Entry 5WXO (X-ray diffraction, 1.64 A resolution); this record covers chains U and P.

== Chain U ==
Name: Urokinase-type plasminogen activator chain B
From: Homo sapiens
Notes: EC 3.4.21.73
UniProt: P00749 (UROK_HUMAN); the construct lacks a stretch of the UniProt sequence and is renumbered around it, so the offset changes along the chain: 16-37 = UniProt 179-200; 38-60 = UniProt 205-227; 63-97 = UniProt 234-268; 98-110 = UniProt 271-283; 5 more segments
Amino-acid sequence (253 residues; row label = number of the first residue in the row; note: 1 number in that range is skipped by the numbering (no residue carries it; nothing is unmodelled there); a row labelled like 37A-37D holds insertion residues (37A, then the next letters in order)):
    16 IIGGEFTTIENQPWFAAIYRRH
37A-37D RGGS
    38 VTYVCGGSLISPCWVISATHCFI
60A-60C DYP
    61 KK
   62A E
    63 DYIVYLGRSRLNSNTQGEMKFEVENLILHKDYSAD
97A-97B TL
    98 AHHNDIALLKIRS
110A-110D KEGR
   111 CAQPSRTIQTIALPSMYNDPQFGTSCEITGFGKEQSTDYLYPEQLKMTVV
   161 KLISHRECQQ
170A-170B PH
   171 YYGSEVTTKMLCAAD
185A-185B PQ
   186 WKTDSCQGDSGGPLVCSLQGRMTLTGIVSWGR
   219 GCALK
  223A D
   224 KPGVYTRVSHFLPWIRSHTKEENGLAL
Not modelled in the structure: 244-250
Disulfide bonds: Cys42-Cys58, Cys50-Cys111, Cys136-Cys201, Cys168-Cys182, Cys191-Cys220
Sequence notes: engineered mutation Ala122 (Cys299 in P00749), Gln145 (Asn322 in P00749)
Curated features (UniProtKB/Swiss-Prot):
  - active site (Charge relay system): His57, Asp102, Ser195
  - modified residue: Ser146 (Phosphoserine)

== Chain P ==
Name: upain-2-2-W3A peptide
Amino-acid sequence (12 residues; each row starts with the number of its first residue):
     1 CSAXGLENHAAC
Disulfide bonds: Cys1-Cys12
Modified residues: HRG (L-homoarginine) at position 4

== Chain U / chain P interface ==
Contacting residue pairs (38; chain U residue first):
  Arg35(U) - Asn8(P)  hydrogen bond
  Val41(U) - Glu7(P)
  Val41(U) - Asn8(P)
  Cys42(U) - Glu7(P)
  His57(U) - Gly5(P)
  His57(U) - Leu6(P)
  His57(U) - Glu7(P)  salt bridge
  His57(U) - His9(P)  hydrogen bond (backbone-side chain)
  Cys58(U) - Asn8(P)  hydrogen bond (backbone-side chain)
  Ile60(U) - His9(P)
  Asp60A(U) - Asn8(P)
  Asp60A(U) - His9(P)  salt bridge
  Asp60A(U) - Ala10(P)  hydrogen bond (side chain-backbone)
  Tyr60B(U) - Asn8(P)
  Tyr60B(U) - Ala10(P)
  Tyr64(U) - Asn8(P)  hydrogen bond
  His99(U) - Gly5(P)
  Lys143(U) - Ser2(P)  hydrogen bond (side chain-backbone)
  Ser146(U) - Ser2(P)
  Asp189(U) - HRG_4(P)
  Ser190(U) - HRG_4(P)
  Cys191(U) - HRG_4(P)
  Gln192(U) - Cys1(P)  hydrogen bond (side chain-backbone)
  Gln192(U) - Ser2(P)
  Gln192(U) - Ala3(P)
  Gln192(U) - HRG_4(P)
  Gln192(U) - Glu7(P)
  Gly193(U) - Glu7(P)  hydrogen bond (backbone-side chain)
  Asp194(U) - Glu7(P)
  Ser195(U) - HRG_4(P)
  Ser195(U) - Glu7(P)  hydrogen bond
  Val213(U) - HRG_4(P)
  Ser214(U) - Gly5(P)
  Trp215(U) - HRG_4(P)
  Gly216(U) - HRG_4(P)
  Gly219(U) - HRG_4(P)
  Cys220(U) - HRG_4(P)
  Gly226(U) - HRG_4(P)
Other interface residues (no listed pair), chain U (29 interface residues in all): Phe59, Lys224, Pro225

== In short ==
29 residues of chain U face 10 of chain P across their interface, with 9 hydrogen bonds and 2 salt bridges.
Polar pairs include His57(U)-Glu7(P), Asp60A(U)-His9(P) and Arg35(U)-Asn8(P). From UniProt: 3 active-site
residues on chain U.
Chain U is Urokinase-type plasminogen activator chain B (Homo sapiens) and chain P is upain-2-2-W3A peptide;
the structure, Crystal structure of uPA in complex with upain-2-2-W3A, was determined by X-ray diffraction
(same publication as 5WXF and 5WXP).
